Entry 8VLW (electron microscopy, 3.34 A resolution); this record covers chains D and G of the 7 polymer chains in the assembly.

Chain D:
Molecule: Tol-Pal system protein TolQ
Organism: Acinetobacter baumannii
UniProt: V5VAS0 (V5VAS0_ACIBA); numbering as in UniProt (aligned over 7-226)
Sequence (220 residues; numbered 7 to 226; the number before each row is that of its first residue):
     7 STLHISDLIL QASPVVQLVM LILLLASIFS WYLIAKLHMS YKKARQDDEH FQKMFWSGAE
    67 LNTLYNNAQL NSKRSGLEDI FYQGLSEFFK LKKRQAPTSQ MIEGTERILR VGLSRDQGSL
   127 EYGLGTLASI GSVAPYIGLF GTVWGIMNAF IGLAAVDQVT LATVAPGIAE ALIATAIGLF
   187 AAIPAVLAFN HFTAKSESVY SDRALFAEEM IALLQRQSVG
Not modelled in the structure: 7

Chain G:
Molecule: Tol-Pal system protein TolR
Organism: Acinetobacter baumannii
UniProt: A0A2I8CU89 (A0A2I8CU89_ACIBA); residues 7-45 here = UniProt positions 7-45
Sequence (39 residues; numbered 7 to 45; the number before each row is that of its first residue):
     7 GRFERIKKPL KSDMNVVPYI DVMLVLLVIF MVTAPMITS
Not modelled in the structure: 7-8

Chain D / chain G interface:
Contacting residue pairs - 28 pairs, chain D then chain G:
  Gln123(D) - Lys14(G)
  Gly137(D) - Met20(G)
  Ser138(D) - Asn21(G)
  Pro141(D) - Pro24(G)
  Tyr142(D) - Asn21(G)  hydrogen bond
  Tyr142(D) - Val22(G)
  Tyr142(D) - Pro24(G)  hydrophobic
  Leu145(D) - Asp27(G)
  Leu145(D) - Val28(G)  hydrophobic
  Leu145(D) - Val31(G)  hydrophobic
  Ile152(D) - Val31(G)  hydrophobic
  Ile152(D) - Ile35(G)  hydrophobic
  Phe156(D) - Val38(G)  hydrophobic
  Val165(D) - Met42(G)
  Thr166(D) - Met42(G)
  Leu167(D) - Thr39(G)
  Leu167(D) - Met42(G)
  Leu167(D) - Ile43(G)
  Ile174(D) - Ile35(G)  hydrophobic
  Leu178(D) - Leu32(G)  hydrophobic
  Val192(D) - Met20(G)  hydrophobic
  Phe195(D) - Leu16(G)  hydrophobic
  Phe195(D) - Met20(G)  hydrophobic
  Thr199(D) - Leu16(G)
  Glu203(D) - Lys14(G)  hydrogen bond (side chain-backbone)
  Tyr206(D) - Lys14(G)
  Ser207(D) - Ile12(G)
  Ala210(D) - Ile12(G)  hydrophobic
Also at the interface, not in a pair above, chain D (28 interface residues in all): Leu130, Ala134, Thr148, Val149, Gln164, Val170, Thr181, Leu211
Also at the interface, not in a pair above, chain G (18 interface residues in all): Lys13, Ser18
Interface features reported in the paper:
  - pairs named by the authors: Asp27(G)-Leu145(D)

Summary:
The interface between chain D and chain G involves 28 residues on one side and 18 on the other, with 2
hydrogen bonds. Polar contacts include Tyr142(D)-Asn21(G) and Glu203(D)-Lys14(G). The paper describes a
contact between Asp27(G) and Leu145(D).
Here chain D is Tol-Pal system protein TolQ and chain G is Tol-Pal system protein TolR, both from
Acinetobacter baumannii. Entry 8VLW (TolQ-TolR inner membrane protein complex from Acinetobacter baumannii)
was determined by electron microscopy.
